Entry 2GTT (X-ray diffraction, 3.49 A resolution); this record covers chains A and W of the 24 polymer chains in the assembly.

# Chain A
Name: Nucleoprotein
Source organism: Lyssavirus rabies
Reference sequence: A8VR20 (A8VR20_9RHAB); residues 1-450 here = UniProt positions 1-450
Sequence (450 residues; each row starts with the number of its first residue):
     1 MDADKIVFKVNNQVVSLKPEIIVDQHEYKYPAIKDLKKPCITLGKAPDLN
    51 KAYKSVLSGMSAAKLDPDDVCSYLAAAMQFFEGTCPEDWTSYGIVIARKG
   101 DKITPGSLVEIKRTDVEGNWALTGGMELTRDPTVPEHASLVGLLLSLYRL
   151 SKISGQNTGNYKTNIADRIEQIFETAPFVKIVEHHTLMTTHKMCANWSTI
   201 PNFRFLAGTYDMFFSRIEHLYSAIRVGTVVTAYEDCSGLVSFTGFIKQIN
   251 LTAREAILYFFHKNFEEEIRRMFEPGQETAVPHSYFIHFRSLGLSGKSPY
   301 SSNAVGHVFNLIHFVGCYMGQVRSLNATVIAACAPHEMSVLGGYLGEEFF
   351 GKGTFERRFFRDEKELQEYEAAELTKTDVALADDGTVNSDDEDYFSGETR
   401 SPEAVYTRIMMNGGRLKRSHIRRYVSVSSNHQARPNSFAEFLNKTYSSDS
Disordered / not traced: 1-5, 373-397, 449-450

# Chain W
Molecule: 99-nt RNA strand
Sequence (99 nucleotides; row label = number of the first residue in the row):
     1 CCCCCCCACCCACAAAAACCACAACACCCACAAACCCAAAAAACCCCACA
    51 ACCCCCCCACACCCCACCAACCCCACAAACCCCACACACCCCACAAAAC

# Interface between chain A and chain W
Contacting residue pairs (44):
  Arg-149(A) / A48(W)  salt bridge to the phosphate
  Arg-149(A) / C49(W)  salt bridge to the phosphate
  Lys-152(A) / A43(W)  sugar contact
  Asn-157(A) / C46(W)  base contact
  Thr-158(A) / C46(W)  sugar contact
  Tyr-161(A) / C46(W)  sugar contact
  Tyr-161(A) / A48(W)  hydrogen bond to the phosphate
  Arg-168(A) / A48(W)  salt bridge to the phosphate
  Arg-168(A) / C49(W)  salt bridge to the phosphate
  Ile-172(A) / C49(W)  base contact
  Thr-199(A) / A41(W)  base contact
  Arg-204(A) / A42(W)  sugar contact
  Ser-222(A) / C49(W)  base contact
  Ala-223(A) / C49(W)  base contact
  Arg-225(A) / C49(W)  sugar contact
  Val-226(A) / C49(W)  hydrogen bond to the sugar
  Val-229(A) / A48(W)  base contact
  Val-229(A) / C49(W)  sugar contact
  Val-230(A) / A48(W)  base contact
  Ala-232(A) / A48(W)  base contact
  Asp-235(A) / A42(W)  hydrogen bond to the sugar
  Asp-235(A) / A43(W)  phosphate contact
  Asp-235(A) / C44(W)  phosphate contact
  Cys-236(A) / C44(W)  hydrogen bond to the phosphate
  Ser-237(A) / C44(W)  hydrogen bond to the phosphate
  Arg-290(A) / A42(W)  hydrogen bond to the phosphate
  Arg-290(A) / A43(W)  salt bridge to the phosphate
  Lys-297(A) / A42(W)  salt bridge to the phosphate
  Lys-297(A) / A43(W)  phosphate contact
  Ser-298(A) / A43(W)  hydrogen bond to the phosphate
  Ser-301(A) / A43(W)  sugar contact
  Ser-301(A) / C44(W)  phosphate contact
  Ser-302(A) / C44(W)  hydrogen bond to the phosphate
  Asn-303(A) / C44(W)  base contact
  Phe-309(A) / C45(W)  phosphate contact
  Arg-323(A) / C45(W)  salt bridge to the phosphate
  Asn-326(A) / C45(W)  sugar contact
  Ala-327(A) / C45(W)  phosphate contact
  Thr-328(A) / C44(W)  hydrogen bond to the base
  Thr-328(A) / C45(W)  hydrogen bond to the phosphate
  Arg-434(A) / C45(W)  hydrogen bond to the sugar
  Arg-434(A) / C46(W)  base contact
  Arg-434(A) / C47(W)  salt bridge to the phosphate
  Pro-435(A) / C46(W)  base contact
Other interface residues (no listed pair), chain A (35 interface residues in all): Gln-156, Asn-160, Ile-330
Other interface residues (no listed pair), chain W (10 interface residues in all): A40

# In short
35 residues of chain A face 10 of chain W across their interface, with 11 hydrogen bonds and 8 salt bridges.
Polar pairs include Thr-328(A)/C44(W), Val-226(A)/C49(W) and Asp-235(A)/A42(W).
Chain A is Nucleoprotein (Lyssavirus rabies) and chain W is a 99-nt RNA strand; the structure, Crystal
structure of the rabies virus nucleoprotein-RNA complex, was determined by X-ray diffraction.
